1LBB - chain A; structure by X-ray diffraction, 2.10 A resolution.

[Chain A]
Name: Glutamine receptor 2
Source organism: Rattus norvegicus
Notes: fragment: ligand binding core (flop)
UniProtKB: P19491 (GRIA2_RAT); the construct has insertions or renumbered stretches relative to UniProt, so the offset changes along the chain: 3-117 = UniProt 413-527; 120-263 = UniProt 653-796
Sequence (263 residues; each row starts with the number of its first residue):
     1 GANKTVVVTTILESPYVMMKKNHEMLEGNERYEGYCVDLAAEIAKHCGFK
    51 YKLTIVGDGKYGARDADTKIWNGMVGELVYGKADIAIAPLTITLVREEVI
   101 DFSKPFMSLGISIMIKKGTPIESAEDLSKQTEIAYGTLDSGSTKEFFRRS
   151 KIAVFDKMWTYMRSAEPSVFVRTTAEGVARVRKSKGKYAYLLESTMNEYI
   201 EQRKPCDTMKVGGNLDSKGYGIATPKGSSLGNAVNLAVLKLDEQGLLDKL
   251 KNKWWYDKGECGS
Disordered / not traced: 1-3, 262-263
Differences from the reference sequence: cloning artifact (1-2); linker (118-119); engineered mutation Asp242 (Asn775 in P19491)
Disulfide bonds: Cys206-Cys261
Ligand contacts: 3-(carboxymethyl)-4-isopropenylproline (KAI): Glu13, Tyr61, Pro89, Leu90, Thr91, Arg96, Leu138, Ser140, Gly141, Ser142, Thr143, Thr174, Leu192, Glu193, Met196, Tyr220
UniProt features mapped onto this chain:
  - binding site (L-glutamate): Pro89, Thr91, Arg96, Ser142, Thr143, Glu193
  - site: Arg64 (Interaction with the cone snail toxin Con-ikot-ikot), Ile121 (Crucial to convey clamshell closure to channel opening), Arg148 (Interaction with the cone snail toxin Con-ikot-ikot), Lys240 (Interaction with the cone snail toxin Con-ikot-ikot)
  - glycosylation: Asn3 (N-linked (GlcNAc...) asparagine)
  - modified residue (Phosphoserine): Ser150, Ser184

[Overview]
Chain A binds 3-(carboxymethyl)-4-isopropenylproline. Curated annotation (UniProt) lists 6 L-glutamate-binding
residues.
Chain A is Glutamine receptor 2 (Rattus norvegicus); the structure, Crystal structure of the GluR2 ligand
binding domain mutant (S1S2J-N754D) in complex with kainate at 2.1 ..., was determined by X-ray diffraction,
deposited together with 1LB8, 1LB9 and 1LBC.
